Entry 6X2V (X-ray diffraction, 2.82 A resolution); this record covers chains B and C of the 4 polymer chains in the assembly.

[Chain B]
Molecule: Ran-specific GTPase-activating protein 1
From: Saccharomyces cerevisiae
UniProtKB: P41920 (YRB1_YEAST); numbering as in UniProt (aligned over 62-201)
Sequence (140 residues; numbered 62 to 201; the number before each row is that of its first residue):
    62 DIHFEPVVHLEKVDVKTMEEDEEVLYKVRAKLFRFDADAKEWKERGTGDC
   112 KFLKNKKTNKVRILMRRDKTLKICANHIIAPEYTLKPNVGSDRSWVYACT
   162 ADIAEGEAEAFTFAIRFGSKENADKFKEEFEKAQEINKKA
Not modelled in the structure: 62-80, 201

[Chain C]
Molecule: Exportin-1
From: Saccharomyces cerevisiae
UniProtKB: P30822 (XPO1_YEAST); residue numbers follow UniProt; this construct covers 1-376, 414-1058
Sequence (1024 residues; numbered -2 to 1058; 37 numbers in that range are skipped by the numbering (no residue carries them; nothing is unmodelled there); the number before each row is that of its first residue; numbers below 1 keep their minus sign (Gly-2 is residue -2)):
    -2 GGSMEGILDFSNDLDIALLDQVVSTFYQGSGVQQKQAQEILTKFQDNPDA
    48 WQKADQILQFSTNPQSKFIALSILDKLITRKWKLLPNDHRIGIRNFVVGM
    98 IISMCQDDEVFKTQKNLINKSDLTLVQILKQEWPQNWPEFIPELIGSSSS
   148 SVNVCENNMIVLKLLSEEVFDFSAEQMTQAKALHLKNSMSKEFEQIFKLC
   198 FQVLEQGSSSSLIVATLESLLRYLHWIPYRYIYETNILELLSTKFMTSPD
   248 TRAITLKCLTEVSNLKIPQDNDLIKRQTVLFFQNTLQQIATSVMPVTADL
   298 KATYANANGNDQSFLQDLAMFLTTYLARNRALLESDESLRELLLNAHQYL
   348 IQLSKIEERELFKTTLDYWHNLVADLFYE
   414 PLKKHIYEEICSQLRLVIIENMVRPEEVLVVENDEGEIVREFVKESDTIQ
   464 LYKSEREVLVYLTHLNVIDTEEIMISKLARQIDGSEWSWHNINTLSWAIG
   514 SISGTMSEDTEKRFVVTVIKDLLGLCEQKRGKDNKAVVASDIMYVVGQYP
   564 RFLKAHWNFLRTVILKLFEFMHETHEGVQDMACDTFIKIVQKCKYHFVIQ
   614 QPRESEPFIQTIIRDIQKTTADLQPQQVHTFYKACGIIISEERSVAERNR
   664 LLSDLMQLPNMAWDTIVEQSTANPTLLLDSETVKIIANIIKTNVAVCTSM
   714 GADFYPQLGHIYYNMLQLYRAVSSMISAQVAAEGLIATKTPKVRGLRTIK
   764 KEILKLVETYISKARNLDDVVKVLVEPLLNAVLEDYMNNVPDARDAEVLN
   814 CMTTVVEKVGHMIPQGVILILQSVFECTLDMINKDFTEYPEHRVEFYKLL
   864 KVINEKSFAAFLELPPAAFKLFVDAICWAFKHNNRDVEVNGLQIALDLVK
   914 NIERMGNVPFANEFHKNYFFIFVSETFFVLTDSDHKSGFSKQALLLMKLI
   964 SLVYDNKISVPLYQEAEVPQGTSNQVYLSQYLANMLSNAFPHLTSEQIAS
  1014 FLSALTKQCKDLVVFKGTLRDFLVQIKEVGGDPTDYLFAEDKENA
Not modelled in the structure: -2 to 9, 264-265, 439-460, 1053-1058
Differences from the reference sequence: expression tag (-2 to 0); conflict Gly537 (Asp in P30822), Cys539 (Thr in P30822), Glu540 (Val in P30822), Gln541 (Lys in P30822), Cys1022 (Tyr in P30822)

[How chain B and chain C interact]
Residue-residue contacts (8; chain B residue first):
  Val150(B) - Thr753(C)
  Val150(B) - Pro754(C)
  Gly151(B) - Lys752(C)
  Gly151(B) - Thr753(C)
  Gly151(B) - Pro754(C)
  Gly151(B) - Arg757(C)  hydrogen bond (backbone-side chain)
  Ser152(B) - Pro754(C)
  Asp153(B) - Pro754(C)
Interface residues without a listed pair, chain C (5 interface residues in all): Ile749

[In short]
4 residues of chain B face 5 of chain C across their interface; the contacts include 1 hydrogen bond. The
hydrogen-bonded pair is Gly151(B)-Arg757(C).
Chain B is Ran-specific GTPase-activating protein 1 and chain C is Exportin-1, both from Saccharomyces
cerevisiae; the structure, Crystal Structure of PKI(DE)NES peptide bound to CRM1, was determined by X-ray
diffraction together with 6X2M, 6X2O, 6X2P, 6X2R, 6X2S, 6X2U and 3 further entries from the same study.
